7KN5 - chains A and E of the 3 polymer chains in the assembly; structure by X-ray diffraction, 1.87 A resolution.

Chain A:
Molecule: Spike protein S1
Source organism: Severe acute respiratory syndrome coronavirus 2
UniProt: P0DTC2 (SPIKE_SARS2); residues 319-541 here = UniProt positions 319-541
Chain sequence (231 residues; each row starts with the number of its first residue):
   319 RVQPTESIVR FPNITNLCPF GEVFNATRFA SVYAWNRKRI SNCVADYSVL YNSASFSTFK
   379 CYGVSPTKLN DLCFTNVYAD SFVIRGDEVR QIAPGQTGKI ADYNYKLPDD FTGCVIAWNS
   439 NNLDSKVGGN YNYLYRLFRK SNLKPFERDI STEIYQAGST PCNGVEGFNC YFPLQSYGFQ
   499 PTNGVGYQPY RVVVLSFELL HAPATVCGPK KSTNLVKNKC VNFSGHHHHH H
Unresolved in the structure: 319-333, 529-549
Cystine bridges: Cys336-Cys361, Cys379-Cys432, Cys391-Cys525, Cys480-Cys488
Covalently attached groups: N-acetylglucosamine (NAG) linked to Asn343
Construct notes: expression tag (542-549)
UniProt features mapped onto this chain:
  - region: Arg403 to Asp405 (Integrin-binding motif), Asn448 to Phe456 (Immunodominant HLA epitope recognized by the CD8+)
  - glycosylation: Thr323 (O-linked (GalNAc) threonine), Ser325 (O-linked (HexNAc...) serine), Asn331 (N-linked (GlcNAc...) (complex) asparagine), Asn343 (N-linked (GlcNAc...) (complex) asparagine)
  - natural variant: Gly339 (G339D: In strain: Omicron/BA.1, Omicron/BA.2 and 4 more; G339H: In strain: Omicron/BA.2.75, Omicron/XBB.1.5 and 1 more), Arg346 (R346K: In strain: Mu/B.1.621; R346T: In strain: Omicron/BQ.1.1, Omicron/XBB.1.5 and 1 more), Leu368 (L368I: In strain: Omicron/XBB.1.5, Omicron/EG.5.1), Ser371 (S371F: In strain: Omicron/BA.2, Omicron/BA.2.12.1 and 6 more; S371L: In strain: Omicron/BA.1), Ser373 (S373P: In strain: Omicron/BA.1, Omicron/BA.2 and 7 more), Ser375 (S375F: In strain: Omicron/BA.1, Omicron/BA.2 and 7 more), Thr376 (T376A: In strain: Omicron/BA.2, Omicron/BA.2.12.1 and 5 more), Asp405 (D405N: In strain: Omicron/BA.2, Omicron/BA.2.12.1 and 6 more), Arg408 (R408S: In strain: Omicron/BA.2, Omicron/BA.2.12.1 and 6 more), Lys417 (K417N: In strain: Beta/B.1.351, Omicron/BA.1 and 8 more; K417T: In strain: Gamma/P.1), Asn440 (N440K: In strain: Omicron/BA.1, Omicron/BA.2 and 7 more), Lys444 (K444T: In strain: Omicron/BQ.1.1), 16 further natural variant entries in UniProt
  - mutagenesis: Asn331 (N331Q: Reduced viral infectivity), Asn343 (N343Q: Reduced viral infectivity), Leu452 (L452R: Increased resistance to neutralizing antibodies. Decreases HLA binding to NF9 epitope. Increased binding affinity to human ACE2), Tyr453 (Y453F: Decreased HLA binding to NF9 epitope. Increased binding affinity to human ACE2), Ala475 (A475V: Increased resistance to neutralizing antibodies), Val483 (V483A: Increased resistance to neutralizing antibodies), Glu484 (E484D: Increased replication in human TMEM106B overexpressing cells), Phe490 (F490L: Increased resistance to neutralizing antibodies and human covalescent sera neutralization), Gln493 (Q493N: Reduced host ACE2-binding affinity in vitro; Q493Y: Reduced host ACE2-binding affinity in vitro), Asn501 (N501T: Reduced host ACE2-binding affinity in vitro; N501Y: Increased binding affinity to human ACE2), His519 (H519P: Increased resistance to human covalescent sera neutralization)

Chain E:
Molecule: Vhh U
Source organism: Vicugna pacos
Notes: antibody fragment or engineered binder
Chain sequence (126 residues; numbered 1 to 113 plus 13 insertion-coded residues; the number before each row is that of its first residue; a row labelled like 82A-82C holds insertion residues (82A, then the next letters in order)):
     1 QVQLVESGGG LVQPGGSLRL SCAASGFTLD YYAIGWFRQA PGKEREGVSC IS
   52A S
    53 SGGSTHFADS VKGRFTISRD NAKNTVYLQM
82A-82C NSL
    83 IPEDTAVYYC AAQSGSYY
100A-100I WCGSDWHEY
   101 EYWGQGTQVT VSS
Unresolved in the structure: 1, 10, 65, 112-113
Cystine bridges: Cys22-Cys92, Cys50-Cys100B

Chain A / chain E interface:
Pairs across the interface (35):
  Tyr369(A) with Ser52A(E); Gly97(E); Ser98(E); Tyr99(E), hydrogen bond (backbone-backbone)
  Asn370(A) with Tyr99(E); Tyr100(E)
  Ser371(A) with Ser98(E), hydrogen bond (backbone-side chain); Tyr99(E); Tyr100(E), hydrogen bond (backbone-backbone); Trp100A(E)
  Ala372(A) with Ser98(E); Tyr100(E); Trp100A(E)
  Ser373(A) with Ser98(E), hydrogen bond (backbone-side chain)
  Phe374(A) with Gly97(E); Ser98(E), hydrogen bond (backbone-backbone); Trp100A(E)
  Ser375(A) with Gln95(E), hydrogen bond (backbone-side chain); Ser96(E); Gly97(E); Trp100A(E); Glu100H(E)
  Thr376(A) with Gln95(E), hydrogen bond; Ser96(E)
  Phe377(A) with Ser96(E), hydrogen bond (backbone-backbone); Gly97(E); Ser98(E)
  Lys378(A) with Gln95(E); Ser96(E)
  Ser383(A) with Tyr31(E), hydrogen bond
  Pro384(A) with Tyr31(E)
  Asn437(A) with Glu100H(E)
  Val503(A) with Asp100E(E); His100G(E)
  Tyr508(A) with Glu100H(E), hydrogen bond
Also at the interface, not in a pair above, chain A (17 interface residues in all): Leu368, Thr385
Also at the interface, not in a pair above, chain E (13 interface residues in all): Glu101
The authors on this interface:
  - epitope / paratope residues, chain A: Tyr369(A), Ser371(A), Phe374(A), Thr376(A), Phe377(A), Lys378(A)

Overview:
The interface between chain A and chain E involves 17 residues on one side and 13 on the other; the contacts
include 10 hydrogen bonds. Polar pairs include Ser371(A)-Ser98(E), Ser373(A)-Ser98(E) and Ser375(A)-Gln95(E).
Covalently linked N-acetylglucosamine: at Asn343(A). The paper reports epitope/paratope residues Tyr369(A),
Ser371(A) and Phe374(A) among others.
Here chain A is Spike protein S1 (Severe acute respiratory syndrome coronavirus 2) and chain E is Vhh U
(Vicugna pacos). Entry 7KN5 (Crystal structure of SARS-CoV-2 receptor binding domain complexed with nanobodies
VHH E and U) was determined by X-ray diffraction together with 7B14, 7B17, 7B18 and 7KSG from the same study.
